PDB entry 1A1M | X-ray diffraction, 2.30 A resolution | chains A and B of the 3 polymer chains in the assembly

Chain A:
Protein: HLA class I histocompatibility antigen, BW-53 B*5301 alpha chain
Organism: Homo sapiens
UniProt: P30491 (1B53_HUMAN); residues 1-276 here correspond to UniProt positions 25-300 (UniProt number = residue number + 24)
Amino-acid sequence (278 residues; numbered 1 to 278; the number before each row is that of its first residue):
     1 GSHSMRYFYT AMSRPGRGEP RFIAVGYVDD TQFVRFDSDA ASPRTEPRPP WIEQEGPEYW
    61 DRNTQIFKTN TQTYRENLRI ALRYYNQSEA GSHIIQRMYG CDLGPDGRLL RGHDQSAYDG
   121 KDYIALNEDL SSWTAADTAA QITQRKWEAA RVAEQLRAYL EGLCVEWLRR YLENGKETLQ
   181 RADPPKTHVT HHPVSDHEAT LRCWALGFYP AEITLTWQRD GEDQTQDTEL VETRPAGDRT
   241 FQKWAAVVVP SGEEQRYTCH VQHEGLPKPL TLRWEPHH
Sequence notes: conflict Pro49 (Ala73 in P30491)
Disulfides: Cys101-Cys164, Cys203-Cys259

Chain B:
Protein: Beta-2-microglobulin
Organism: Homo sapiens
UniProt: P61769 (B2MG_HUMAN); residues 1-99 here correspond to UniProt positions 21-119 (UniProt number = residue number + 20)
Amino-acid sequence (99 residues; numbered 1 to 99; the number before each row is that of its first residue):
     1 IQRTPKIQVY SRHPAENGKS NFLNCYVSGF HPSDIEVDLL KNGERIEKVE HSDLSFSKDW
    61 SFYLLYYTEF TPTEKDEYAC RVNHVTLSQP KIVKWDRDM
Disulfides: Cys25-Cys80
UniProt features mapped onto this chain:
  - modified residue: Gln2 (Pyrrolidone carboxylic acid)
  - glycosylation: Ile1 (N-linked (Glc) (glycation) isoleucine), Lys19 (N-linked (Glc) (glycation) lysine), Lys41 (N-linked (Glc) (glycation) lysine), Lys48 (N-linked (Glc) (glycation) lysine), Lys58 (N-linked (Glc) (glycation) lysine), Lys91 (N-linked (Glc) (glycation) lysine), Lys94 (N-linked (Glc) (glycation) lysine)

Chain A / chain B interface:
Contacting residue pairs - 53 pairs, chain A then chain B:
  Phe8(A) with Phe56(B)
  Tyr9(A) with Phe56(B)
  Thr10(A) with Phe56(B); Phe62(B)
  Met12(A) with Ser33(B), hydrogen bond
  Arg17(A) with Asp34(B), salt bridge
  Val25(A) with Leu54(B); Ser55(B)
  Tyr27(A) with Tyr63(B), hydrogen bond
  Gln32(A) with Asp53(B), hydrogen bond
  Arg35(A) with Asp53(B), salt bridge
  Arg48(A) with Asp53(B), salt bridge
  Ile94(A) with His31(B); Pro32(B), hydrophobic; Ser33(B)
  Gln96(A) with His31(B), hydrogen bond; Phe56(B); Trp60(B), hydrogen bond (side chain-backbone); Phe62(B)
  Arg97(A) with Phe56(B)
  Met98(A) with Phe56(B), hydrophobic; Lys58(B)
  Gln115(A) with Trp60(B)
  Ser116(A) with Trp60(B)
  Ala117(A) with Trp60(B)
  Asp119(A) with Ile1(B), hydrogen bond (backbone-backbone); His31(B)
  Gly120(A) with Arg3(B), hydrogen bond (backbone-side chain); His31(B); Trp60(B)
  Asp122(A) with Trp60(B), hydrogen bond
  His192(A) with Asp98(B), salt bridge
  Arg202(A) with Asp98(B), hydrogen bond (side chain-backbone)
  Trp204(A) with Asp98(B); Met99(B)
  Val231(A) with Gln8(B)
  Glu232(A) with Lys6(B), salt bridge; Gln8(B), hydrogen bond (backbone-side chain); Tyr26(B); Ser28(B), hydrogen bond
  Arg234(A) with Gln8(B), hydrogen bond; Tyr10(B); Met99(B), hydrogen bond (side chain-backbone)
  Pro235(A) with Tyr10(B), hydrogen bond (backbone-side chain); Tyr26(B)
  Ala236(A) with Arg12(B), hydrogen bond (backbone-side chain); Asn24(B), hydrogen bond (backbone-side chain)
  Gly237(A) with Arg12(B)
  Asp238(A) with Arg12(B)
  Gln242(A) with Tyr10(B); Ser11(B), hydrogen bond (side chain-backbone); Arg12(B), hydrogen bond (side chain-backbone)
  Trp244(A) with Met99(B), hydrogen bond (side chain-backbone)
Interface residues without a listed pair, chain A (35 interface residues in all): Ile23, Lys121, Thr233
Interface residues without a listed pair, chain B (27 interface residues in all): His13, Ser57, Leu65

Overview:
35 residues of chain A face 27 of chain B across their interface; the contacts include 19 hydrogen bonds and 5
salt bridges. Among the polar pairs are Arg17(A)-Asp34(B), Arg35(A)-Asp53(B) and Arg48(A)-Asp53(B).
Here chain A is HLA class I histocompatibility antigen, BW-53 B*5301 alpha chain and chain B is
Beta-2-microglobulin, both from Homo sapiens. Entry 1A1M (MHC class I molecule B*5301 complexed with peptide
tpydinqml from gag protein of HIV2) was determined by X-ray diffraction (same publication as 1A1O).
